8XOU - chains A0 and C1 of the 42 polymer chains in the assembly; structure by electron microscopy, 5.58 A resolution (low resolution: residue-level contacts below are approximate; hydrogen-bond / salt-bridge calls are withheld).

[Chain A0 (and C1)]
Protein: Major capsid protein
Source organism: Escherichia phage Lambda
Notes: chain C1 of this document is another copy of the same molecule, construct and numbering; everything in this record applies to it too
Reference sequence: P03713 (CAPSD_LAMBD); residues 1-341 here = UniProt positions 1-341
Amino-acid sequence (341 residues; each row starts with the number of its first residue):
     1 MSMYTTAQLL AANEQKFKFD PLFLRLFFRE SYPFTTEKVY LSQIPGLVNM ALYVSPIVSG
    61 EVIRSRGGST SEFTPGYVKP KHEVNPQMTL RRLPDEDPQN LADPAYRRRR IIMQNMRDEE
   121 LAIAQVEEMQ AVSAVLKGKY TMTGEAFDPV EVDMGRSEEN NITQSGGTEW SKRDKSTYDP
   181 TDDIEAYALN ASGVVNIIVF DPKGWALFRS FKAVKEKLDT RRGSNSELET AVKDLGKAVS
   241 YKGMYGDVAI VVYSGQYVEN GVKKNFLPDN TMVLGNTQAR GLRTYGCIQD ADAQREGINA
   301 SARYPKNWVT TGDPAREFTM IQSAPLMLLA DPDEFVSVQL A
Not modelled in the structure: 1-6

[Chain A0 / chain C1 interface]
Residue-residue contacts (8; chain A0 residue first):
  Lys38(A0) - Ser42(C1)
  Tyr40(A0) - Tyr40(C1)
  Ser69(A0) - Glu72(C1)
  Ser71(A0) - Tyr40(C1)
  Ser71(A0) - Glu72(C1)
  Glu72(A0) - Tyr40(C1)
  Glu72(A0) - Ser42(C1)
  Glu72(A0) - Ser71(C1)
Other interface residues (no listed pair), chain A0 (6 interface residues in all): Ser42
Other interface residues (no listed pair), chain C1 (6 interface residues in all): Thr36, Lys38

[Summary]
The chain A0/chain C1 interface involves 6 residues from each chain.
Chain A0 and chain C1 are both Major capsid protein (Escherichia phage Lambda); the structure, Prohead portal
vertex of bacteriophage lambda, was determined by electron microscopy, deposited together with 8XOT, 8XOW,
8XPM and 8XQB.
